PDB entry 3VGG | X-ray diffraction, 2.66 A resolution | chain A

# Chain A
Protein: Malto-oligosyltrehalose trehalohydrolase
Source organism: Sulfolobus solfataricus
Notes: EC 3.2.1.141
Reference sequence: Q55088 (TREZ_SULSF); residues 1-558 here correspond to UniProt positions 2-559 (UniProt number = residue number + 1)
Sequence (558 residues; numbered 1 to 558; the number before each row is that of its first residue):
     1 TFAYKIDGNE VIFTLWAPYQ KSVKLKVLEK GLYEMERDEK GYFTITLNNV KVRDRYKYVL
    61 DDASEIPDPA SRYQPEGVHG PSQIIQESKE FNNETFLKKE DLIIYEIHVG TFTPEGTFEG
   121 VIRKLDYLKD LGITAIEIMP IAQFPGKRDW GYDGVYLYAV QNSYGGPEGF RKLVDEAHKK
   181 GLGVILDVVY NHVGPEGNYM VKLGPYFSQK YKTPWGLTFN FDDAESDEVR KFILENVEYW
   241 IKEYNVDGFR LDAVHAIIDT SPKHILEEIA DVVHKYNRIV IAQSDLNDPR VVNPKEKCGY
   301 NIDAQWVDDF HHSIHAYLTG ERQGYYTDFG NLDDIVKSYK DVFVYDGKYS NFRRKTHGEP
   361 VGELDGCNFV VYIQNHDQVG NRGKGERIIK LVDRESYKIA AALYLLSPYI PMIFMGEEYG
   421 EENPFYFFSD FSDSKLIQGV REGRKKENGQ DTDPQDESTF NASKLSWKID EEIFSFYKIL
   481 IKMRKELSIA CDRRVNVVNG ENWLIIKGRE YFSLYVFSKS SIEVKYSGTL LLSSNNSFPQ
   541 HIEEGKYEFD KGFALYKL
Not modelled in the structure: 1-3, 558
Differences from the reference sequence: engineered mutation Gln283 (Glu284 in Q55088)
Disulfides: Cys298 forms a disulfide with the same residue of a neighbouring copy of this chain
Disulfides: Cys367-Cys491
Ligand contacts: citrate anion (FLC): Gln323, Asn381, Arg382, Gly383, Lys384, Gly385, Glu386, Asn448, Gly449

# In short
Ligands of chain A: citrate anion.
Chain A is Malto-oligosyltrehalose trehalohydrolase (Sulfolobus solfataricus); the structure, Crystal
structure of glycosyltrehalose trehalohydrolase (E283Q) complexed with maltoheptaose, was determined by X-ray
diffraction (same publication as 3VGB, 3VGD, 3VGE, 3VGF and 3VGH).
